PDB entry 2GSZ | X-ray diffraction, 4.20 A resolution (low resolution: residue-level contacts below are approximate; hydrogen-bond / salt-bridge calls are withheld) | chains C and D of the 6 polymer chains in the assembly

[Chain C (and D)]
Protein: twitching motility protein PilT
From: Aquifex aeolicus
Notes: chain D of this document is another copy of the same molecule, construct and numbering; everything in this record applies to it too
Amino-acid sequence (363 residues; numbered 12 to 374; the number before each row is that of its first residue):
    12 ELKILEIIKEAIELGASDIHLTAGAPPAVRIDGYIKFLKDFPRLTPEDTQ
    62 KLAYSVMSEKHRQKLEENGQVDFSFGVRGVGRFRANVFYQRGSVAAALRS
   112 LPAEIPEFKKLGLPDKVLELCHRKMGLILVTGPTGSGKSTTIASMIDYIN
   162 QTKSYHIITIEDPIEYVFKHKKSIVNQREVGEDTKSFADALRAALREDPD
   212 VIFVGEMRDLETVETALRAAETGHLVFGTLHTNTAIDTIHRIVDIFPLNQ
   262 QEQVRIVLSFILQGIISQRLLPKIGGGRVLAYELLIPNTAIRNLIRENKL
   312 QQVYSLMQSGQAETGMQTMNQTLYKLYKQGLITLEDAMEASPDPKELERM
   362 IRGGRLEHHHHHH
Unresolved in the structure: 320-326, 362-374
Construct notes: modified residue (68, 136, 156, 218, 318, 327, 330, 349, 361); expression tag (367-374)
Modified / non-standard residues: Mse68, Mse136, Mse156, Mse218, Mse318, Mse327, Mse330, Mse349, Mse361 (selenomethionine; parent Met)
Reported in the primary citation:
  - catalytic residues: E217 (proposed by the authors, not directly observed)
  - binding site for the ligand ADP: K149

[Chain C / chain D interface]
Residue-residue contacts (55; chain C residue first):
  S165(C) with I46(D)
  H167(C) with H31(D); I46(D)
  V178(C) with R102(D)
  F179(C) with R102(D)
  H181(C) with G35(D)
  K182(C) with F48(D)
  K183(C) with F48(D)
  I185(C) with T33(D)
  V186(C) with Q101(D); R102(D)
  N187(C) with T33(D); F99(D); Q101(D)
  Q188(C) with Q101(D); R102(D)
  R189(C) with G80(D); Q81(D); F99(D); Y100(D); Q101(D)
  D194(C) with G80(D); Y100(D); Q101(D); G103(D)
  T195(C) with Q81(D)
  K196(C) with E78(D)
  D200(C) with Q81(D)
  A204(C) with Q81(D); N97(D)
  R207(C) with D83(D); R95(D); N97(D)
  E208(C) with H31(D); N97(D); F99(D); A108(D)
  D209(C) with D29(D); H31(D); R41(D)
  D211(C) with R41(D); I46(D)
  R229(C) with P144(D); T145(D); R280(D)
  E232(C) with E350(D)
  Q264(C) with S352(D); P353(D)
  I267(C) with Mse349(D); P355(D)
  V268(C) with E350(D)
  F271(C) with E346(D); D347(D); E350(D)
  R307(C) with E346(D)
Also at the interface, not in a pair above, chain C (33 interface residues in all): Y166, I169, I175, E190, I272
Also at the interface, not in a pair above, chain D (35 interface residues in all): A36, A39, Y45, N79, A106, D354

[In short]
33 residues of chain C face 35 of chain D across their interface. From the paper: the catalytic residue
E217(C); a binding site for the ligand ADP at K149(C).
Both chains are twitching motility protein PilT (Aquifex aeolicus). Entry 2GSZ (Structure of A. aeolicus PilT
with 6 monomers per asymmetric unit) was determined by X-ray diffraction, deposited together with 2EWV, 2EWW
and 2EYU.
